7MBW - chains A and B; structure by X-ray diffraction, 3.20 A resolution.

Chain A (and B):
Molecule: Transposon Tn7 transposition protein TnsC
Source organism: Escherichia coli
Notes: chain B of this document is another copy of the same molecule, construct and numbering; everything in this record applies to it too
Reference sequence: P05846 (TNSC_ECOLX); residues 3-503 here = UniProt positions 3-503
Sequence (523 residues; each row starts with the number of its first residue):
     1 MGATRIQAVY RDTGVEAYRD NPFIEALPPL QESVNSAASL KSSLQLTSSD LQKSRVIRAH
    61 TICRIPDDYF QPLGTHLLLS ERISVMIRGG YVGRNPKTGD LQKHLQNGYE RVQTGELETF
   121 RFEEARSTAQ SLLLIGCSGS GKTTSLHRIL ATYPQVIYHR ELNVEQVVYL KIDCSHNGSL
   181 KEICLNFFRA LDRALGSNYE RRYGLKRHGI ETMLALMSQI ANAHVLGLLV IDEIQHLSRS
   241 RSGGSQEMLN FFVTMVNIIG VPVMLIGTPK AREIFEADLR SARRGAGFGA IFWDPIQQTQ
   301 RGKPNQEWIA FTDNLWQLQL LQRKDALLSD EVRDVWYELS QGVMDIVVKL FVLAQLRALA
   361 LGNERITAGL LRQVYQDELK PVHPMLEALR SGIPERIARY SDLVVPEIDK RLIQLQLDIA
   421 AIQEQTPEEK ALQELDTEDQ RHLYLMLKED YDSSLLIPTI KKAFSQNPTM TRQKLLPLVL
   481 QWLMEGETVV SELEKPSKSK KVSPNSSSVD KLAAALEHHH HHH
Disordered / not traced: 1-2, 125-127, 280-286, 488-523 (chain B: 1-2, 125-129, 279-287, 486-523)
Modified positions: Mse1 (selenomethionine); Mse86, Mse213, Mse217, Mse248, Mse255, Mse264, Mse344, Mse385, Mse446, Mse470, Mse484 (selenomethionine; parent Met)
Sequence notes: initiating methionine (1); expression tag (2, 504-523); engineered mutation Val225 (Ala in P05846)
Bound ions: Mg2+: Thr143, Glu233 (together with ADP)
Small-molecule neighbours: ADP (adenosine-5'-diphosphate): Pro66, Tyr69, Phe70, Gln71, Cys137, Ser138, Gly139, Ser140, Gly141, Lys142, Thr143, Thr144, Glu233, Phe311, Mse344, Asp345, Val348
What the authors report for this chain:
  - mutagenesis - A225V: increased binding to DNA
  - mutagenesis - K181A, K206S, R207A: decreased binding to DNA
  - mutagenesis - K181A/K206S/R207A: abolished binding to DNA

Interface between chain A and chain B:
Contacting residue pairs (72; chain A residue first):
  Ala3(A) with Glu124(B)
  Thr4(A) with Glu124(B)
  Arg5(A) with Gln102(B)
  Ile6(A) with Leu105(B); Gln106(B); Tyr109(B), hydrophobic
  Gln7(A) with Gln106(B), hydrogen bond (backbone-side chain); Tyr109(B)
  Ala8(A) with Tyr109(B)
  Val9(A) with Gln106(B); Tyr109(B), hydrogen bond (backbone-side chain); Glu110(B); Gln113(B), hydrogen bond (backbone-side chain)
  Arg11(A) with Gln113(B), hydrogen bond
  Glu25(A) with Gln113(B), hydrogen bond (backbone-side chain)
  Ala26(A) with Tyr109(B), hydrogen bond (backbone-side chain); Gln113(B), hydrogen bond (backbone-side chain)
  Leu27(A) with Gln113(B)
  Pro28(A) with Val112(B), hydrophobic; Gln113(B)
  Pro29(A) with Val112(B); Gln113(B)
  Glu32(A) with Val112(B); Glu118(B); Phe120(B), hydrogen bond (side chain-backbone)
  Ser36(A) with Glu118(B); Thr119(B); Phe120(B)
  Ser39(A) with Thr119(B)
  Lys53(A) with Gln31(B)
  Ser54(A) with Asn35(B), hydrogen bond
  Ile57(A) with Gln31(B); Asn35(B)
  His60(A) with Leu30(B); Glu81(B), salt bridge
  Thr61(A) with Gln31(B), hydrogen bond
  Arg148(A) with Arg121(B)
  Ala151(A) with Arg121(B); Phe122(B), hydrogen bond (backbone-backbone)
  Thr152(A) with Phe120(B); Phe122(B)
  Tyr153(A) with Phe122(B)
  Pro154(A) with Phe122(B)
  Arg411(A) with Arg301(B)
  Gln414(A) with Arg301(B), hydrogen bond
  Leu417(A) with Gly74(B); Leu78(B), hydrophobic
  Ala420(A) with Leu77(B), hydrophobic
  Gln423(A) with Asn35(B), hydrogen bond
  Glu424(A) with Ala38(B); Ser39(B), hydrogen bond; Lys41(B), salt bridge
  Thr426(A) with Asn314(B)
  Glu429(A) with Ala310(B); Asn314(B)
  Glu438(A) with Leu327(B)
  Arg441(A) with Leu327(B)
  Leu445(A) with Gln317(B); Ala326(B)
  Mse446(A) with Mse446(B)
  Glu449(A) with Ser48(B); His442(B)
  Asp450(A) with Gln473(B)
  Tyr451(A) with Gln473(B), hydrogen bond (side chain-backbone)
  Arg472(A) with Asp450(B), salt bridge
  Gln473(A) with Asp450(B), hydrogen bond
  Leu476(A) with Leu480(B), hydrophobic
  Pro477(A) with Mse484(B), hydrophobic
  Leu480(A) with Leu476(B), hydrophobic; Pro477(B), hydrophobic; Leu480(B), hydrophobic
  Mse484(A) with Lys474(B)
Other interface residues (no listed pair), chain A (56 interface residues in all): Tyr10, Asn35, Leu40, Val56, Ile413, Glu428, His442, Leu447, Lys474
Other interface residues (no listed pair), chain B (44 interface residues in all): Val34, Asp313, Leu447, Glu449, Arg472

In short:
The interface between chain A and chain B involves 56 residues on one side and 44 on the other, with 16
hydrogen bonds and 3 salt bridges. Among the polar pairs are His60(A)-Glu81(B), Glu424(A)-Lys41(B) and
Arg472(A)-Asp450(B). The paper reports that K181A, K206S and R207A of chain A reduce binding to DNA; A225V of
chain A increases binding to DNA.
Both chains are Transposon Tn7 transposition protein TnsC (Escherichia coli). Entry 7MBW (Crystal structure of
TnsC(1-503)A225V) was determined by X-ray diffraction together with 7MCS from the same study.
